PDB entry 9LUP | electron microscopy, 2.80 A resolution | chains A and C of the 4 polymer chains in the assembly

# Chain A
Protein: DELLA protein RGA
Source organism: Arabidopsis thaliana
UniProt: Q9SLH3 (RGA_ARATH); numbering as in UniProt (aligned over 2-587)
Sequence (588 residues; row label = number of the first residue in the row; numbering starts at 0):
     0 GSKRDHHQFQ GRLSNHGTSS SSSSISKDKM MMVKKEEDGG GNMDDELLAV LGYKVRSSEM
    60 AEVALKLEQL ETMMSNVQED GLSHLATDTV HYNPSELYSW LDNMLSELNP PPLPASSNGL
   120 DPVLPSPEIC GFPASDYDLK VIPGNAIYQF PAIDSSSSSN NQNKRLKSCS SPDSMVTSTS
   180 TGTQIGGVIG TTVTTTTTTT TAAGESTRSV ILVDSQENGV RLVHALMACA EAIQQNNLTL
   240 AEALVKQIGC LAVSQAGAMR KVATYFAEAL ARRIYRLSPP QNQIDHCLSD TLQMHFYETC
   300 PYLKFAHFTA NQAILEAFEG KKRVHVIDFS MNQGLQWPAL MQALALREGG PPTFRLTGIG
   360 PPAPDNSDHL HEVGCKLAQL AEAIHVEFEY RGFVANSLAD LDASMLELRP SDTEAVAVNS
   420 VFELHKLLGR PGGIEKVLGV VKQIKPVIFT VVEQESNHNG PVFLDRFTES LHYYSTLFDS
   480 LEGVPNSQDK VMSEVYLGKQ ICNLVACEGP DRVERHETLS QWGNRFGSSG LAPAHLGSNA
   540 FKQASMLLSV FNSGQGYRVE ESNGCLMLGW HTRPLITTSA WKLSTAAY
Disordered / not traced: 0-41, 109-204, 278-286, 585-587
Construct notes: expression tag (0-1)
Curated features (UniProtKB/Swiss-Prot):
  - region: Glu371 to Ser403 (Leucine repeat II (LRII))
  - motif: Asp44 to Ala48 (DELLA motif), Leu66 to Glu70 (LEXLE motif), Val89 to Pro93 (VHYNP motif), Val323 to Asp327 (VHIID), Leu423 to Leu427 (LXXLL motif)
Reported in the primary citation:
  - conformationally variable residues (loop rearrangement): Ala362 to Asp367

# Chain C
Protein: F-box protein GID2
Source organism: Arabidopsis thaliana
UniProt: Q9STX3 (GID2_ARATH); numbering as in UniProt (aligned over 1-151)
Sequence (153 residues; row label = number of the first residue in the row; numbers below 1 keep their minus sign (Gly-1 is residue -1)):
    -1 GSMKRSTTDS DLAGDAHNET NKKMKSTEEE EIGFSNLDEN LVYEVLKHVD AKTLAMSSCV
    59 SKIWHKTAQD ERLWELICTR HWTNIGCGQN QLRSVVLALG GFRRLHSLYL WPLSKPNPRA
   119 RFGKDELKLT LSLLSIRYYE KMSFTKRPLP ESK
Disordered / not traced: -1 to 30, 142-151
Construct notes: expression tag (-1 to 0)

# Interface between chain A and chain C
Pairs across the interface (34):
  Met293(A) - Glu138(C)
  Phe307(A) - Leu127(C)  hydrophobic
  Phe307(A) - Leu131(C)  hydrophobic
  Gln311(A) - Lys126(C)  hydrogen bond
  Leu314(A) - Lys126(C)
  Gln332(A) - Tyr137(C)  hydrogen bond (backbone-side chain)
  Gly333(A) - Tyr137(C)
  Leu334(A) - Ile134(C)
  Leu334(A) - Tyr137(C)  hydrophobic
  Leu334(A) - Glu138(C)
  Pro337(A) - Ser133(C)
  Pro337(A) - Ile134(C)  hydrophobic
  Pro337(A) - Tyr137(C)  hydrophobic
  Ala338(A) - Ser130(C)
  Ala338(A) - Ile134(C)
  Gln341(A) - Leu129(C)
  Gln341(A) - Ser130(C)  hydrogen bond (side chain-backbone)
  Gln341(A) - Ser133(C)
  Leu345(A) - Cys85(C)  hydrogen bond (backbone-side chain)
  Leu345(A) - Leu129(C)  hydrophobic
  Val372(A) - Tyr137(C)
  Lys375(A) - Tyr137(C)
  Lys375(A) - Met140(C)
  Lys375(A) - Ser141(C)  hydrogen bond
  Leu376(A) - Tyr137(C)  hydrophobic
  Gln378(A) - Met140(C)
  Leu379(A) - Tyr136(C)  hydrophobic
  Leu379(A) - Tyr137(C)  hydrophobic
  Ala382(A) - Ala96(C)
  Lys541(A) - Asp123(C)
  Gln542(A) - Leu127(C)
  Met545(A) - Asp123(C)
  Leu546(A) - Leu127(C)  hydrophobic
  Phe550(A) - Leu131(C)  hydrophobic
Interface residues without a listed pair, chain A (28 interface residues in all): Ala342, Arg346, Ile383, Asn538, Ser548, Val549
Interface residues without a listed pair, chain C (20 interface residues in all): Gln89, Leu90, Val93, Leu111, Glu124
From the paper, about this interface:
  - specific contacts: Gln311(A)-Lys126(C) (hydrogen bond), Ala338(A)-Ser130(C), Gln341(A)-Ser130(C) (hydrogen bond)
  - interface residues, chain A: Gln332(A), Pro337(A), Ala338(A), Gln341(A), Lys375(A)
  - interface residues, chain C: Ser130(C), Tyr137(C), Ser141(C)

# Summary
28 residues of chain A and 20 residues of chain C are in contact, with 5 hydrogen bonds. Polar contacts
include Gln311(A)-Lys126(C), Gln332(A)-Tyr137(C) and Gln341(A)-Ser130(C). The paper describes hydrogen bonds
between Gln311(A) and Lys126(C) and Gln341(A) and Ser130(C); a contact between Ala338(A) and Ser130(C). From
the paper: interface residues Gln332(A), Pro337(A) and Ser130(C) among others; conformational variability at
Ala362(A).
Chain A is DELLA protein RGA and chain C is F-box protein GID2, both from Arabidopsis thaliana; the structure,
Cryo-EM structure of Arabidopsis thaliana RGA in complex with GID1A, SLY1, and ASK2 (composite map), was
determined by electron microscopy together with 9LUM, 9LUN and 9LUO from the same study.
